Entry 6VOY (electron microscopy, 3.70 A resolution); this record covers chains A and I of the 12 polymer chains in the assembly.

# Chain A
Molecule: DNA-binding protein 7d
From: Saccharolobus solfataricus (strain ATCC 35092 / DSM 1617 / JCM 11322 / P2)
Reference sequence: chimeric construct of P39476, A0A1Y1CAW1: residues -74 to -11 from P39476 (DN7D_SACS2) positions 1-64 (UniProt number = residue number + 75); residues 1-295 from A0A1Y1CAW1 positions 569-863 (UniProt number = residue number + 568)
Chain sequence (390 residues; each row starts with the number of its first residue; numbers below 1 keep their minus sign (Met-94 is residue -94)):
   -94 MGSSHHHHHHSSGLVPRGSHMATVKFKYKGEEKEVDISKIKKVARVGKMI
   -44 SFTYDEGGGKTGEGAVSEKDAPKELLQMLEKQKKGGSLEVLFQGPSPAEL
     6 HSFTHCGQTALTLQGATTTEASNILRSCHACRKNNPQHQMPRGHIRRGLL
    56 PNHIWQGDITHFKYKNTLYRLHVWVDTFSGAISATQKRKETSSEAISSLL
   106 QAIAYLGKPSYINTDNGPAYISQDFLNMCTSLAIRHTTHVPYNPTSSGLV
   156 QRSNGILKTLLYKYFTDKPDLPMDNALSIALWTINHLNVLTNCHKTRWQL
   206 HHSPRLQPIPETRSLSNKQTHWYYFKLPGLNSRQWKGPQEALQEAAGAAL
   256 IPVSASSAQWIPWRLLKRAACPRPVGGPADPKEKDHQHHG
Unresolved in the structure: -94 to -1, 276-295
Construct notes: expression tag (-94 to -75); engineered mutation Ala-51 (Trp24 in P39476); conflict Glu-32 (Arg43 in P39476), Gln156 (Glu724 in A0A1Y1CAW1); linker (-10 to 0)
Ion coordination: Zn2+: His6, His10, Cys33, Cys36; Mg2+: Asp63, Asp120
Curated features (UniProtKB/Swiss-Prot):
  - modified residue (N6-methyllysine): Lys-70, Lys-68, Lys-14, Lys-12, Lys-11

# Chain I
Molecule: 49-nt DNA strand
Sequence (49 nucleotides; numbered 1 to 49; the number before each row is that of its first residue):
     1 CCAGGAGAGAAATTTAGTACACAGATATCCACCCTAGTCAAGTGTGTCC
Unresolved in the structure: 48-49
Ion coordination: Mg2+: DG24 (shared with 1 residue of chain C)

# Interface between chain A and chain I
Pairs across the interface (14; chain A residue first):
  Thr23(A) with DA12(I), phosphate contact; DT13(I), hydrogen bond to the phosphate
  Gln42(A) with DA19(I), sugar contact
  His43(A) with DC20(I), phosphate contact
  Arg47(A) with DA19(I), salt bridge to the phosphate
  Lys94(A) with DC32(I), salt bridge to the phosphate
  Glu95(A) with DA31(I), phosphate contact; DC32(I), phosphate contact
  Thr96(A) with DC33(I), hydrogen bond to the phosphate
  Ser97(A) with DC33(I), hydrogen bond to the phosphate
  Pro123(A) with DC32(I), base contact
  Ser127(A) with DC33(I), phosphate contact; DC34(I), phosphate contact
  Gln128(A) with DC34(I), hydrogen bond to the phosphate
Also at the interface, not in a pair above, chain A (14 interface residues in all): Pro41, Ile126, Lys231
Also at the interface, not in a pair above, chain I (9 interface residues in all): DA21

# Summary
The interface between chain A and chain I involves 14 residues on one side and 9 on the other; the contacts
include 4 hydrogen bonds and 2 salt bridges. Polar contacts include Thr23(A)-DT13(I), Thr96(A)-DC33(I) and
Ser97(A)-DC33(I). His6(A), His10(A), Cys33(A) and Cys36(A) coordinate Zn2+.
Here chain A is DNA-binding protein 7d (Saccharolobus solfataricus (strain ATCC 35092 / DSM 1617 / JCM 11322 /
P2)) and chain I is a 49-nt DNA strand. Entry 6VOY (Cryo-EM structure of HTLV-1 instasome) was determined by
electron microscopy.
